Entry 5JTL (solution NMR); this record covers chains B and D of the 5 polymer chains in the assembly.

[Chain B (and D)]
Name: Protein-export protein SecB
From: Escherichia coli O157:H7
Notes: chain D of this document is another copy of the same molecule, construct and numbering; everything in this record applies to it too
UniProtKB: P0AG88 (SECB_ECO57); numbering as in UniProt (aligned over 1-155)
Chain sequence (155 residues; numbered 1 to 155; the number before each row is that of its first residue):
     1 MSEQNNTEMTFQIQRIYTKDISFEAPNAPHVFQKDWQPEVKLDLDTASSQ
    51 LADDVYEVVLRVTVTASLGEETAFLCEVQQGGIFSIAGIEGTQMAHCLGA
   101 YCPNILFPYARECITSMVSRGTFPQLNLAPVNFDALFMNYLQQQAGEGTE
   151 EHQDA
From the paper describing this entry:
  - mutagenesis - V40A/L42A/L44A (40-fold): decreased binding to Alkaline phosphatase

[How chain B and chain D interact]
Residue-residue contacts (12):
  Ile16(B) - Gln125(D)
  Ile16(B) - Asn127(D)
  Ile105(B) - Asn127(D)
  Phe107(B) - Tyr109(D)
  Pro108(B) - Tyr109(D)
  Pro108(B) - Glu112(D)
  Tyr109(B) - Thr115(D)
  Tyr109(B) - Asn127(D)
  Arg111(B) - Tyr109(D)
  Arg111(B) - Glu112(D)
  Glu112(B) - Glu112(D)
  Pro130(B) - Tyr109(D)
Other interface residues (no listed pair), chain D (8 interface residues in all): Pro108, Arg111, Ser116

[Overview]
The chain B/chain D interface involves 8 residues from each chain. From the paper: V40A/L42A/L44A of chain B
reduce binding to Alkaline phosphatase.
Both chains are Protein-export protein SecB (Escherichia coli O157:H7). Entry 5JTL (The structure of chaperone
SecB in complex with unstructured proPhoA) was determined by solution NMR together with 5JTM, 5JTN, 5JTO,
5JTP, 5JTQ and 5JTR from the same study.
